PDB entry 1UJ3 | X-ray diffraction, 2.10 A resolution | chains B and C of the 3 polymer chains in the assembly

Chain B:
Molecule: IgG Fab heavy chain
Organism: Homo sapiens
Notes: fragment: anti-tissue-factor antibody hATR-5 Fab; antibody fragment or engineered binder
Sequence (217 residues; each row starts with the number of its first residue):
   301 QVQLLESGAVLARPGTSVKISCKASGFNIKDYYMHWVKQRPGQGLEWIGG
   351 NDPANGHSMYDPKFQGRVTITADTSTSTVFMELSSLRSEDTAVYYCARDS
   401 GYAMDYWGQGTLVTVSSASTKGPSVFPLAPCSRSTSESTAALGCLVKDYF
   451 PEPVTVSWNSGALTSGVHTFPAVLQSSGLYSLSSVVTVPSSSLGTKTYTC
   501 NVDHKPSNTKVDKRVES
Disulfides: Cys322-Cys396, Cys444-Cys500

Chain C:
Molecule: tissue factor
Organism: Homo sapiens
Reference sequence: P13726 (TF_HUMAN); residues 606-810 here correspond to UniProt positions 38-242 (UniProt number = residue number - 568)
Sequence (205 residues; each row starts with the number of its first residue):
   606 TVAAYNLTWKSTNFKTILEWEPKPVNQVYTVQISTKSGDWKSKCFYTTDT
   656 ECDLTDEIVKDVKQTYLARVFSYPAGNVESTGSAGEPLYENSPEFTPYLE
   706 TNLGQPTIQSFEQVGTKVNVTVEDERTLVRRNNTFLSLRDVFGKDLIYTL
   756 YYWKSSSSGKKTAKTNTNEFLIDVDKGENYCFSVQAVIPSRTVNRKSTDS
   806 PVECM
Disulfides: Cys649-Cys657, Cys786-Cys809
UniProt features mapped onto this chain:
  - motif (WKS motif): Trp614 to Ser616, Trp645 to Ser647, Trp758 to Ser760
  - glycosylation (N-linked (GlcNAc...) asparagine): Asn724, Asn737

Interface between chain B and chain C:
Contacting residue pairs - 34 pairs, chain B then chain C:
  Lys330(B) - Lys801(C)  hydrogen bond (backbone-side chain)
  Asp331(B) - Asn799(C)
  Asp331(B) - Arg800(C)  hydrogen bond (backbone-side chain)
  Asp331(B) - Lys801(C)
  Tyr332(B) - Arg796(C)
  Tyr332(B) - Thr797(C)
  Tyr332(B) - Arg800(C)  hydrogen bond
  Tyr332(B) - Lys801(C)  hydrogen bond (backbone-side chain)
  Tyr333(B) - Thr754(C)  hydrogen bond
  Tyr333(B) - Tyr756(C)
  Tyr333(B) - Gln790(C)  hydrogen bond
  Tyr333(B) - Val792(C)
  Tyr333(B) - Lys801(C)
  Asp352(B) - Tyr756(C)  hydrogen bond
  Asp352(B) - Gln790(C)  hydrogen bond
  Asp352(B) - Lys801(C)  salt bridge
  Ala354(B) - Lys801(C)
  Asn355(B) - Tyr756(C)
  Asn355(B) - Gln790(C)
  Asn355(B) - Asp804(C)  hydrogen bond
  His357(B) - Tyr756(C)
  His357(B) - Lys765(C)  hydrogen bond
  Ser358(B) - Lys765(C)
  Met359(B) - Tyr756(C)  hydrophobic
  Met359(B) - Lys765(C)
  Asp399(B) - Lys769(C)  salt bridge
  Ser400(B) - Pro794(C)
  Ser400(B) - Arg800(C)  hydrogen bond (backbone-side chain)
  Gly401(B) - Ile752(C)
  Gly401(B) - Lys769(C)  hydrogen bond (backbone-side chain)
  Tyr402(B) - Lys749(C)  hydrogen bond (side chain-backbone)
  Tyr402(B) - Ile752(C)
  Tyr402(B) - Asn771(C)  hydrogen bond
  Tyr402(B) - Pro794(C)  hydrophobic
Also at the interface, not in a pair above, chain C (20 interface residues in all): Trp758, Lys766, Thr767, Val798

Summary:
The interface between chain B and chain C involves 14 residues on one side and 20 on the other; the contacts
include 14 hydrogen bonds and 2 salt bridges. Among the polar pairs are Asp352(B)-Lys801(C),
Asp399(B)-Lys769(C) and Lys330(B)-Lys801(C).
Chain B is IgG Fab heavy chain and chain C is tissue factor, both from Homo sapiens; the structure, Crystal
structure of a humanized Fab fragment of anti-tissue-factor antibody in complex with tissue factor, was
determined by X-ray diffraction.
